Entry 6W8J (X-ray diffraction, 2.44 A resolution); this record covers chains A and E of the 6 polymer chains in the assembly.

== Chain A ==
Name: DNA (cytosine-5)-methyltransferase 3A
Source organism: Homo sapiens
Notes: EC 2.1.1.37
UniProtKB: Q9Y6K1 (DNM3A_HUMAN); numbering as in UniProt (aligned over 628-912)
Chain sequence (285 residues; each row starts with the number of its first residue):
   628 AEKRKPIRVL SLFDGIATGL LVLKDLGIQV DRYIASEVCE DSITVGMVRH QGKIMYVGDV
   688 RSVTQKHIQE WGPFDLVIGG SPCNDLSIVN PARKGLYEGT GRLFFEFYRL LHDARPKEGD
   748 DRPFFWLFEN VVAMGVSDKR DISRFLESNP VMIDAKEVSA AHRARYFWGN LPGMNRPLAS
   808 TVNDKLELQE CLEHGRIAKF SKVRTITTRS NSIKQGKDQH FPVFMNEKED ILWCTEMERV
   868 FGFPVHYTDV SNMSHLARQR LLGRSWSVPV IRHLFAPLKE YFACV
Disordered / not traced: 628
Construct notes: engineered mutation His-882 (Arg in Q9Y6K1)
Residues lining bound ligands: S-adenosylhomocysteine (SAH): Phe-640, Asp-641, Gly-642, Ile-643, Thr-645, Ser-663, Glu-664, Val-665, Cys-666, Ser-669, Gly-685, Asp-686, Val-687, Arg-688, Gly-707, Ser-708, Pro-709, Leu-730, Arg-891, Ser-892, Trp-893
What the authors report for this chain:
  - self-association interface (contacts with another copy of this molecule); pairs are residue here / residue on that copy: Asp-876/Arg-885 (salt bridge)
  - binding site for Cag DNA (chain E): Val-716, Pro-718
  - binding site for Cag DNA: Thr-834, Arg-836

== Chain E ==
Molecule: Cag DNA
Sequence (25 nucleotides; row label = number of the first residue in the row):
   423 CATGXAGTCT AATTAGACTG CATGG
Modified positions: PYO (1-(beta-D-ribofuranosyl)-pyrimidin-2-one-5'-phosphate) at position 427

== How chain A and chain E interact ==
Contacting residue pairs - 18 pairs, chain A then chain E:
  Ile-715(A) with DC443(E), base contact; DA444(E), sugar contact
  Val-716(A) with DG442(E), hydrogen bond to the base
  Pro-718(A) with DT441(E), base contact; DG442(E), sugar contact
  Arg-720(A) with DA444(E), sugar contact
  Met-761(A) with DT445(E), sugar contact
  Gly-762(A) with DT445(E), phosphate contact
  Val-763(A) with DT445(E), hydrogen bond to the phosphate
  Arg-836(A) with DG438(E), base contact; DA439(E), base contact
  Asn-838(A) with DA439(E), base contact; DC440(E), base contact
  Lys-841(A) with DG438(E), salt bridge to the phosphate
  Gln-846(A) with DA439(E), hydrogen bond to the phosphate
  Ser-881(A) with DT436(E), hydrogen bond to the phosphate
  His-882(A) with DA437(E), salt bridge to the phosphate
  Leu-883(A) with DT436(E), sugar contact
Also at the interface, not in a pair above, chain E (11 interface residues in all): DG446

== Summary ==
The interface between chain A and chain E involves 14 residues on one side and 11 on the other, with 4
hydrogen bonds and 2 salt bridges. Polar pairs include Val-716(A)/DG442(E), Val-763(A)/DT445(E) and
Gln-846(A)/DA439(E). The paper reports a binding site for Cag DNA (chain E) at Val-716(A) and Pro-718(A); a
binding site for Cag DNA at Thr-834(A) and Arg-836(A).
Chain A is DNA (cytosine-5)-methyltransferase 3A (Homo sapiens) and chain E is Cag DNA; the structure,
Structure of DNMT3A (R882H) in complex with CAG DNA, was determined by X-ray diffraction (same publication as
6W89, 6W8B and 6W8D).
